6LO8 - chains A and E of the 10 polymer chains in the assembly; structure by electron microscopy, 3.83 A resolution.

Chain A:
Name: Mitochondrial import inner membrane translocase subunit TIM22
Organism: Saccharomyces cerevisiae (strain ATCC 204508 / S288c)
Reference sequence: Q12328 (TIM22_YEAST); residues 1-206 here = UniProt positions 1-206
Sequence (206 residues; each row starts with the number of its first residue):
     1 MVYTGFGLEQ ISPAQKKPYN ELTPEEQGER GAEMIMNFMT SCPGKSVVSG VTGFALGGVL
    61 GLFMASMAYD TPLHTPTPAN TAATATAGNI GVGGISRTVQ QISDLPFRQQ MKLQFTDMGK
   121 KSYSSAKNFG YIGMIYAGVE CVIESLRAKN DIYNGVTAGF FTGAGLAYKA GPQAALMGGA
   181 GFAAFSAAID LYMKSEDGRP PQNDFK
Unresolved in the structure: 1-23, 67-119, 206
From the paper describing this entry:
  - contacts within the chain: Cys42-Cys141 (disulfide)
  - mutagenesis - K127A, E140A: decreased growth
  - mutagenesis - K127A/K169A, K127A/E140A/K169A/D190A, E140A/D190A: abolished growth

Chain E:
Name: Mitochondrial import inner membrane translocase subunit TIM9
Organism: Saccharomyces cerevisiae (strain ATCC 204508 / S288c)
Reference sequence: O74700 (TIM9_YEAST); numbering as in UniProt (aligned over 1-87)
Sequence (87 residues; row label = number of the first residue in the row):
     1 MDALNSKEQQ EFQKVVEQKQ MKDFMRLYSN LVERCFTDCV NDFTTSKLTN KEQTCIMKCS
    61 EKFLKHSERV GQRFQEQNAA LGQGLGR
Unresolved in the structure: 1, 82-87
Cystine bridges: Cys35-Cys59, Cys39-Cys55
Swiss-Prot annotation at these positions:
  - motif: Cys35 to Cys59 (Twin CX3C motif)
  - modified residue: Met1 (N-acetylmethionine)

How chain A and chain E interact:
Contacting residue pairs (15):
  Glu196(A) - Lys51(E)  hydrogen bond (backbone-side chain)
  Asp197(A) - Lys58(E)  salt bridge
  Arg199(A) - Asp38(E)  hydrogen bond (side chain-backbone)
  Arg199(A) - Asn41(E)  hydrogen bond
  Pro200(A) - Cys39(E)
  Pro200(A) - Asn41(E)  hydrogen bond (backbone-side chain)
  Pro200(A) - Cys55(E)  hydrophobic
  Pro201(A) - Asn41(E)  hydrogen bond (backbone-side chain)
  Pro201(A) - Asp42(E)
  Gln202(A) - Asn41(E)
  Gln202(A) - Asp42(E)
  Asn203(A) - Asp42(E)  hydrogen bond (backbone-side chain)
  Asp204(A) - Asp42(E)
  Asp204(A) - Thr44(E)
  Phe205(A) - Thr44(E)
Other interface residues (no listed pair), chain E (11 interface residues in all): Thr37, Phe43, Glu52

Overview:
9 residues of chain A and 11 residues of chain E are in contact; the contacts include 6 hydrogen bonds and 1
salt bridge. Polar contacts include Asp197(A)-Lys58(E), Glu196(A)-Lys51(E) and Arg199(A)-Asp38(E). From the
paper: K127A/K169A, K127A/E140A/K169A/D190A and E140A/D190A of chain A abolish growth; contacts within the
chain involving Cys42(A) and Cys141(A); 5 substitutions were tested in all.
Chain A is Mitochondrial import inner membrane translocase subunit TIM22 and chain E is Mitochondrial import
inner membrane translocase subunit TIM9, both from Saccharomyces cerevisiae (strain ATCC 204508 / S288c); the
structure, Cryo-EM structure of the TIM22 complex from yeast, was determined by electron microscopy.
